Entry 8DAQ (electron microscopy, 4.35 A resolution (low resolution: residue-level contacts below are approximate; hydrogen-bond / salt-bridge calls are withheld)); this record covers chains C and F of the 8 polymer chains in the assembly.

== Chain C ==
Name: E1 envelope glycoprotein
From: Western equine encephalitis virus
UniProtKB: Q1W679 (Q1W679_WEEV); residues 1-438 here correspond to UniProt positions 798-1235 (UniProt number = residue number + 797)
Amino-acid sequence (438 residues; row label = number of the first residue in the row):
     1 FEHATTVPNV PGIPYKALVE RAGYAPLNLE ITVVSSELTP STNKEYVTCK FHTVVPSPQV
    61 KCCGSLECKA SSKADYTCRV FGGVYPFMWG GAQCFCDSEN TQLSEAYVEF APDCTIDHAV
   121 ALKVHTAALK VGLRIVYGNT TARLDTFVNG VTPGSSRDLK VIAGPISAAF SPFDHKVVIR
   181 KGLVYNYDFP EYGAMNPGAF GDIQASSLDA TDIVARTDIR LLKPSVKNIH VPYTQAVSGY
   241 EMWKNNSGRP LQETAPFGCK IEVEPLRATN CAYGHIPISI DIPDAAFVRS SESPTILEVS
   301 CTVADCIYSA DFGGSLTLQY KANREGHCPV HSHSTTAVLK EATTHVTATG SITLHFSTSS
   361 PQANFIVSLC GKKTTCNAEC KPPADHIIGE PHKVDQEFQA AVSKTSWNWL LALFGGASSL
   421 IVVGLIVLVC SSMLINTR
Disulfides: C49-C114, C62-C94, C63-C96, C68-C78, C259-C271, C301-C376, C306-C380, C328-C370
Covalently attached groups: N-acetylglucosamine (NAG) linked to N139

== Chain F ==
Name: E2 envelope glycoprotein
From: Western equine encephalitis virus
UniProtKB: Q1W679 (Q1W679_WEEV); residues 5-419 here correspond to UniProt positions 321-735 (UniProt number = residue number + 316)
Amino-acid sequence (415 residues; each row starts with the number of its first residue):
     5 ITDDFTLTSP YLGFCPYCRH SAPCFSPIKI ENVWDESDDG SIRIQVSAQF GYNQAGTADV
    65 TKFRYMSYDH DHDIKEDSME KLAISTSGPC RRLGHKGYFL LAQCPPGDSV TVSITSGASE
   125 NSCTVEKKIR RKFVGREEYL FPPVHGKLVK CHVYDHLKET SAGYITMHRP GPHAYKSYLE
   185 EASGEVYIKP PSGKNVTYEC KCGDYSTGIV STRTKMNGCT KAKQCIAYKR DQTKWVFNSP
   245 DLIRHTDHSV QGKLHIPFRL TPTVCPVPLA HTPTVTKWFK GITLHLTATR PTLLTTRKLG
   305 LRADATAEWI TGTTSRNFSV GREGLEYVWG NHEPVRVWAQ ESAPGDPHGW PHEIIIHYYH
   365 RHPVYTVIVL CGVALAILVG TASSAACIAK ARRDCLTPYA LAPNATVPTA LAVLC
Disulfides: C19-C127, C22-C28, C94-C108, C155-C269, C204-C229, C206-C223
Covalently attached groups: N-acetylglucosamine (NAG) linked to N199

== Interface between chain C and chain F ==
Pairs across the interface (9):
  D218(C) - H275(F)
  D218(C) - T278(F)
  R220(C) - T276(F)
  L222(C) - H149(F)
  P232(C) - H149(F)
  T234(C) - H275(F)
  Q235(C) - H275(F)
  A236(C) - H275(F)
  M242(C) - T317(F)
Interface residues without a listed pair, chain C (11 interface residues in all): K223, S225, H230
Interface residues without a listed pair, chain F (7 interface residues in all): V148, P277

== In short ==
11 residues of chain C face 7 of chain F across their interface. N-acetylglucosamine is covalently linked to
N139(C). Covalently linked N-acetylglucosamine: at N199(F).
Chain C is E1 envelope glycoprotein and chain F is E2 envelope glycoprotein, both from Western equine
encephalitis virus; the structure, CryoEM structure of Western equine encephalitis virus VLP, was determined
by electron microscopy (same publication as 8DAN and 8SQN).
